PDB entry 1LO1 | solution NMR | chains C and A of the 3 polymer chains in the assembly

== Chain C ==
Molecule: 13-nt DNA strand
Sequence (13 nucleotides; each row starts with the number of its first residue):
    14 CGTGACCTTG AGC

== Chain A ==
Molecule: Steroid hormone receptor ERR2
From: Homo sapiens
Notes: fragment: dna binding domain
UniProtKB: O95718 (ERR2_HUMAN); residues 97-194 here = UniProt positions 97-194
Sequence (98 residues; row label = number of the first residue in the row):
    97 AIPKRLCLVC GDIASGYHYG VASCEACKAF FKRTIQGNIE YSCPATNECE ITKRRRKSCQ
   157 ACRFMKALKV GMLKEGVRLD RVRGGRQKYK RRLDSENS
Not modelled in the structure: 187-194
Differences from the reference sequence: engineered mutation Ala163 (Cys in O95718)
Bound ions: Zn2+ site 1: Cys103, Cys106, Cys120, Cys123; Zn2+ site 2: Cys139, Cys145, Cys155, Cys158
Curated features (UniProtKB/Swiss-Prot):
  - DNA-binding region: Lys100 to Lys186 (Nuclear receptor)
  - zinc finger: Cys103 to Cys123 (NR C4-type)
  - site: Tyr185 (Important for stabilizing DNA-binding)
  - natural variant: Ala110 (A110V: In DFNB35)
  - mutagenesis: Tyr185 (Y185A: 6-fold decrease in DNA-binding affinity)

== Chain C / chain A interface ==
Contacting residue pairs - 22 pairs, chain C then chain A:
  DG15(C) with Arg129(A), phosphate contact; Lys153(A), phosphate contact
  DT16(C) with Arg129(A), base contact; Lys153(A), phosphate contact; Gln156(A), phosphate contact; Arg159(A), phosphate contact
  DG17(C) with Ala122(A), phosphate contact; Arg152(A), phosphate contact; Lys153(A), phosphate contact
  DA18(C) with Glu121(A), base contact
  DC19(C) with Glu121(A), base contact; Lys124(A), base contact
  DT21(C) with Arg179(A), base contact
  DT22(C) with Arg179(A), sugar contact; Gly180(A), base contact
  DG23(C) with Arg179(A), sugar contact; Gly180(A), base contact; Arg182(A), base contact
  DA24(C) with Gly180(A), sugar contact; Gly181(A), sugar contact; Arg182(A), base contact
  DG25(C) with Arg182(A), sugar contact
Also at the interface, not in a pair above, chain C (11 interface residues in all): DC26
Also at the interface, not in a pair above, chain A (13 interface residues in all): Ala125

== Summary ==
Chain C and chain A form an interface of 11 and 13 residues respectively. The Zn2+ site 1 is built by
Cys103(A), Cys106(A), Cys120(A) and Cys123(A). Curated annotation (UniProt) lists a DNA-binding region and one
mutagenesis site on chain A.
Chain C is a 13-nt DNA strand and chain A is Steroid hormone receptor ERR2 (Homo sapiens); the structure,
Estrogen related receptor 2 DNA binding domain in complex with DNA, was determined by solution NMR.
